2ZFI - chain A; structure by X-ray diffraction, 1.55 A resolution.

Chain A:
Protein: Kinesin-like protein KIF1A, Kinesin heavy chain isoform 5C
From: Mus musculus
Notes: fragment: KIF1A (residues 1-355), KIF5C (residues 329-334)
UniProtKB: chimeric construct of P33173, P28738: residues 1-355 from P33173 (KIF1A_MOUSE) positions 1-355 (same numbers); residues 356-361 from P28738 positions 329-334 (UniProt number = residue number - 27)
Chain sequence (366 residues; each row starts with the number of its first residue):
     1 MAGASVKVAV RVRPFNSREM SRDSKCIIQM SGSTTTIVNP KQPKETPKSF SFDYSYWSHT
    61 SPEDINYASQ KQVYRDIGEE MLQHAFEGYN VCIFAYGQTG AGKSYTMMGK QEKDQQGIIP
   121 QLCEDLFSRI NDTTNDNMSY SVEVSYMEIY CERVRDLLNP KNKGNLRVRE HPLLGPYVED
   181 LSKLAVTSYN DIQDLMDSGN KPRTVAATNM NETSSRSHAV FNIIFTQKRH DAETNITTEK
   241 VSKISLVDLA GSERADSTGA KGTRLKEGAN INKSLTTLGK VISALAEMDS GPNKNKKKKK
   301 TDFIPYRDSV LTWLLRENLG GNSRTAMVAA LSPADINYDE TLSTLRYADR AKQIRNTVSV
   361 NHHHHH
Unresolved in the structure: 1-3, 256-261, 290-303, 353-366
Differences from the reference sequence: expression tag (362-366)
Bound ions: Mg2+: Ser104 (together with ADP)
Ligand contacts: ADP (adenosine-5'-diphosphate): Arg11, Arg13, Pro14, Ser58, Tyr67, Gln98, Thr99, Gly100, Ala101, Gly102, Lys103, Ser104, Tyr105, Lys110

Summary:
Ligands of chain A: ADP.
Chain A is Kinesin-like protein KIF1A, Kinesin heavy chain isoform 5C (Mus musculus); the structure, Crystal
Structure of the Kif1A Motor Domain Before Mg Release, was determined by X-ray diffraction, deposited together
with 2ZFJ, 2ZFK, 2ZFL and 2ZFM.
